7D3U - chains G and E of the 6 polymer chains in the assembly; structure by electron microscopy, 3.00 A resolution.

# Chain G
Molecule: Monovalent Na+/H+ antiporter subunit G
From: Dietzia sp. DQ12-45-1b
UniProtKB: A0A221C8Y4 (A0A221C8Y4_9ACTN); numbering as in UniProt (aligned over 1-125)
Sequence (125 residues; each row starts with the number of its first residue):
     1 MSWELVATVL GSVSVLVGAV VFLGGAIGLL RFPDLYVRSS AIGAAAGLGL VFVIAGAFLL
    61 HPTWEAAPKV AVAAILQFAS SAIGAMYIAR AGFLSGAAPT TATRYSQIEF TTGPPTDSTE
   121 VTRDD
Unresolved in the structure: 112-125

# Chain E
Molecule: Cation antiporter
From: Dietzia sp. DQ12-45-1b
UniProtKB: A0A221C8X1 (A0A221C8X1_9ACTN); numbering as in UniProt (aligned over 1-121)
Sequence (121 residues; row label = number of the first residue in the row):
     1 MTSTLTWPLR IAWFLLWFFW QQTTTSAKVV RDAFLPHASI TPGFVRFPTR CRSELEVTML
    61 SSLITLTPGT LTLGAHHPGE GEDWEIVVHG MYFPDPDDLT ASLHDLENHM LRAIRREGLT
   121 R
Unresolved in the structure: 1-6, 117-121

# Chain G / chain E interface
Pairs across the interface (55; chain G residue first):
  Val-20(G) with Val-30(E), hydrophobic
  Val-21(G) with Ser-26(E)
  Gly-24(G) with Ala-33(E)
  Ile-27(G) with Phe-34(E), hydrophobic
  Arg-31(G) with Ala-33(E); Leu-35(E)
  Phe-32(G) with Asp-32(E)
  Pro-33(G) with Ile-40(E)
  Tyr-36(G) with Phe-44(E), hydrophobic; Leu-71(E); His-89(E)
  Val-37(G) with His-89(E); Met-91(E), hydrophobic
  Ser-39(G) with Leu-71(E)
  Ser-40(G) with Thr-70(E); Leu-71(E); Met-91(E), hydrogen bond
  Gly-43(G) with Leu-66(E)
  Ala-44(G) with Val-29(E), hydrophobic; Leu-66(E)
  Leu-48(G) with Gln-22(E); Thr-25(E); Ser-26(E)
  Phe-52(G) with Phe-19(E), hydrophobic; Gln-22(E); Thr-23(E); Ser-26(E)
  Ala-55(G) with Phe-19(E), hydrophobic
  Phe-78(G) with Phe-18(E), hydrophobic; Leu-66(E)
  Ala-82(G) with Ser-62(E); Thr-65(E)
  Met-86(G) with Ser-61(E), hydrogen bond; Thr-65(E), hydrogen bond; Thr-72(E); Leu-73(E)
  Ala-89(G) with Leu-71(E), hydrophobic
  Arg-90(G) with Leu-73(E)
  Ala-102(G) with Pro-42(E)
  Thr-103(G) with Pro-42(E)
  Arg-104(G) with Thr-41(E); Pro-42(E)
  Tyr-105(G) with Gly-43(E); Phe-44(E), hydrogen bond (backbone-backbone); Val-45(E), hydrophobic; Phe-93(E), hydrogen bond (side chain-backbone); Pro-96(E), hydrophobic; Leu-99(E)
  Ser-106(G) with Phe-44(E)
  Gln-107(G) with Phe-44(E), hydrogen bond (backbone-backbone); Val-45(E); Arg-46(E), hydrogen bond (side chain-backbone)
  Ile-108(G) with Arg-46(E); Val-87(E), hydrophobic
  Phe-110(G) with Phe-44(E), hydrophobic
Also at the interface, not in a pair above, chain G (38 interface residues in all): Trp-3, Leu-10, Val-17, Gly-28, Ala-45, Val-51, Ala-85, Phe-93, Pro-99
Also at the interface, not in a pair above, chain E (41 interface residues in all): Leu-9, Leu-16, Pro-36, His-37, Thr-67, Pro-68, Pro-94, Asp-95

# Overview
38 residues of chain G and 41 residues of chain E are in contact, with 7 hydrogen bonds. Polar pairs include
Ser-40(G)/Met-91(E), Met-86(G)/Ser-61(E) and Met-86(G)/Thr-65(E).
Here chain G is Monovalent Na+/H+ antiporter subunit G and chain E is Cation antiporter, both from Dietzia sp.
DQ12-45-1b. Entry 7D3U (Structure of Mrp complex from Dietzia sp. DQ12-45-1b) was determined by electron
microscopy.
